6TKG - chains H and I of the 3 polymer chains in the assembly; structure by X-ray diffraction, 1.35 A resolution.

[Chain H]
Protein: Prothrombin
Organism: Homo sapiens
Notes: EC 3.4.21.5
Reference sequence: P00734 (THRB_HUMAN); residues 321-579 here correspond to UniProt positions 364-622 (UniProt number = residue number + 43)
Amino-acid sequence (259 residues; numbered 321 to 579; the number before each row is that of its first residue):
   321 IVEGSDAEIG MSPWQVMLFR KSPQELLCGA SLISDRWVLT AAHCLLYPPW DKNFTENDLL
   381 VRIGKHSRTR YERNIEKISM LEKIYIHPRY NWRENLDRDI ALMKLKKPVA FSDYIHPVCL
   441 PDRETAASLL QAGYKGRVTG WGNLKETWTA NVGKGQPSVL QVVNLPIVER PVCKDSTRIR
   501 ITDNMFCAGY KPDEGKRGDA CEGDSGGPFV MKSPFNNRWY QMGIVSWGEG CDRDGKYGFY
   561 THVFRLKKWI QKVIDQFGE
Unresolved in the structure: 468-474
Disulfide bonds: Cys348-Cys364, Cys493-Cys507, Cys521-Cys551
Covalent attachments: N-acetylglucosamine (NAG) linked to Asn373
Metal / ion sites: Na+: Arg553, Lys556
Swiss-Prot annotation at these positions:
  - region: Ala508 to Val530 (High affinity receptor-binding region which is also known as the TP508 peptide)
  - active site (Charge relay system): His363, Asp419, Ser525
  - glycosylation: Asn373 (N-linked (GlcNAc...) (complex) asparagine)

[Chain I]
Protein: Tsetse thrombin inhibitor
Reference sequence: O97373 (TTI_GLOMM); residues -20 to 32 here correspond to UniProt positions 1-53 (UniProt number = residue number + 21)
Amino-acid sequence (53 residues; row label = number of the first residue in the row; numbers below 1 keep their minus sign (Met-20 is residue -20)):
   -20 MKFFTVLFFL LSIIYLIVAA PGEPGAPIDY DEYGDSSEEV GGTPLHEIPG IRL
Unresolved in the structure: -20 to 0, 14-19, 32
Modified / non-standard residues: Tyr9 (O-sulfo-L-tyrosine; TYS); Tyr12 (O-sulfo-L-tyrosine; TYS)

[How chain H and chain I interact]
Contacting residue pairs - 68 pairs, chain H then chain I:
  Tyr367(H) - His25(I)
  Pro369(H) - His25(I)
  Trp370(H) - His25(I)
  Trp370(H) - Ile30(I)  hydrophobic
  His407(H) - Asp10(I)  salt bridge
  His407(H) - Tyr12(I)
  Pro408(H) - Tyr12(I)
  Arg409(H) - Asp10(I)  salt bridge
  Arg409(H) - Glu11(I)  hydrogen bond (side chain-backbone)
  Arg409(H) - Tyr12(I)
  Arg413(H) - Pro23(I)
  Glu414(H) - Gly20(I)
  Glu414(H) - Gly21(I)  hydrogen bond (side chain-backbone)
  Glu414(H) - Thr22(I)
  Glu414(H) - Pro23(I)
  Glu414(H) - Leu24(I)  hydrogen bond (backbone-backbone)
  Asn415(H) - Leu24(I)
  Leu416(H) - Leu24(I)  hydrophobic
  Arg418(H) - Asp10(I)  salt bridge
  Arg443(H) - Ile7(I)  hydrogen bond (side chain-backbone)
  Arg443(H) - Tyr9(I)
  Ala446(H) - Ile7(I)
  Ala447(H) - Ile7(I)
  Leu450(H) - Pro3(I)
  Leu450(H) - Gly4(I)  hydrogen bond (backbone-backbone)
  Gln451(H) - Gly1(I)
  Gln451(H) - Glu2(I)
  Ala452(H) - Gly1(I)  hydrogen bond (backbone-backbone)
  Ala452(H) - Glu2(I)  hydrogen bond (backbone-backbone)
  Ile487(H) - Gly4(I)
  Arg490(H) - Gly4(I)  hydrogen bond (side chain-backbone)
  Arg490(H) - Ala5(I)
  Ile499(H) - Thr22(I)
  Ile499(H) - Leu24(I)  hydrophobic
  Ile499(H) - Ile27(I)  hydrophobic
  Arg500(H) - Gly20(I)
  Asp503(H) - Pro6(I)
  Asn504(H) - Asp10(I)  hydrogen bond
  Phe506(H) - Gly4(I)
  Asp519(H) - Arg31(I)  salt bridge
  Ala520(H) - Arg31(I)  hydrogen bond (backbone-side chain)
  Trp547(H) - Leu24(I)  hydrophobic
  Trp547(H) - Ile30(I)  hydrophobic
  Trp547(H) - Arg31(I)
  Gly548(H) - Ile30(I)
  Gly548(H) - Arg31(I)  hydrogen bond (backbone-backbone)
  Glu549(H) - Ile27(I)
  Glu549(H) - Pro28(I)
  Glu549(H) - Gly29(I)
  Gly550(H) - Gly29(I)  hydrogen bond (backbone-backbone)
  Gly550(H) - Arg31(I)  hydrogen bond (backbone-side chain)
  Cys551(H) - Arg31(I)
  Arg553(H) - Gly29(I)
  Gly558(H) - Arg31(I)
  His562(H) - Ala5(I)
  His562(H) - Pro6(I)  hydrogen bond (side chain-backbone)
  Phe564(H) - Ile7(I)  hydrophobic
  Phe564(H) - Asp8(I)
  Phe564(H) - Tyr9(I)
  Arg565(H) - Asp8(I)  salt bridge
  Arg565(H) - Tyr9(I)
  Arg565(H) - Asp10(I)  salt bridge
  Leu566(H) - Asp10(I)
  Lys567(H) - Tyr9(I)
  Lys568(H) - Tyr9(I)
  Lys568(H) - Glu11(I)  salt bridge
  Trp569(H) - Tyr12(I)
  Lys572(H) - Tyr12(I)
Other interface residues (no listed pair), chain H (47 interface residues in all): Tyr454, Val488, Arg498, Cys521, Glu522, Val545

[In short]
The interface between chain H and chain I involves 47 residues on one side and 23 on the other; the contacts
include 14 hydrogen bonds and 7 salt bridges. Among the polar pairs are His407(H)-Asp10(I), Arg409(H)-Asp10(I)
and Arg418(H)-Asp10(I). Covalently linked N-acetylglucosamine: at Asn373(H).
Here chain H is Prothrombin (Homo sapiens) and chain I is Tsetse thrombin inhibitor. Entry 6TKG (Tsetse
thrombin inhibitor in complex with human alpha-thrombin - orthorhombic form at 12keV) was determined by X-ray
diffraction together with 6TKH, 6TKI, 6TKJ and 6TKL from the same study.
